PDB entry 7LYB | electron microscopy, 3.28 A resolution | chains I and G of the 13 polymer chains in the assembly

# Chain I
Molecule: 147-nt DNA strand
Organism: Homo sapiens
Sequence (147 nucleotides; numbered -73 to 73; the number before each row is that of its first residue; numbers below 1 keep their minus sign (DA-73 is residue -73)):
   -73 ATCGAGAATCCCGGTGCCGAGGCCGCTCAATTGGTCGTAGACAGCTCTAG
   -23 CACCGCTTAAACGCACGTACGCGCTGTCCCCCGCGTTTTAACCGCCAAGG
    27 GGATTACTCCCTAGTCTCCAGGCACGTGTCAGATATATACATCCGAT

# Chain G
Name: Histone H2A type 1-B/E
Organism: Homo sapiens
UniProt: P04908 (H2A1B_HUMAN); residues 12-129 here correspond to UniProt positions 13-130 (UniProt number = residue number + 1)
Sequence (119 residues; numbered 11 to 129; the number before each row is that of its first residue):
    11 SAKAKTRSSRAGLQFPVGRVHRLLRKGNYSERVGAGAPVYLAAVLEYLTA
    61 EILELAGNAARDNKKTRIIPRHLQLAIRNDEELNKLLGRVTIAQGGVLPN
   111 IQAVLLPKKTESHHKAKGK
Unresolved in the structure: 121-129
Differences from the reference sequence: expression tag (11)
UniProt features mapped onto this chain:
  - modified residue: Lys13 (N6-(beta-hydroxybutyryl)lysine), Lys36 (N6-(2-hydroxyisobutyryl)lysine), Lys74 (N6-(2-hydroxyisobutyryl)lysine), Lys75 (N6-(2-hydroxyisobutyryl)lysine), Lys95 (N6-(2-hydroxyisobutyryl)lysine), Gln104 (N5-methylglutamine), Lys118 (N6-(2-hydroxyisobutyryl)lysine), Lys119 (N6-crotonyllysine), Thr120 (Phosphothreonine), Lys125 (N6-crotonyllysine)
  - cross-link (Glycyl lysine isopeptide (Lys-Gly)): Lys13 (interchain with G-Cter in ubiquitin), Lys15 (interchain with G-Cter in ubiquitin), Lys119 (interchain with G-Cter in ubiquitin)
From the paper describing this entry:
  - mutagenesis - E61A, D90A, E92A: decreased catalytic activity
  - mutagenesis - E61A/D90A/E92A: abolished catalytic activity
  - post-translational modification sites: Lys125, Lys127, Lys129

# Interface between chain I and chain G
Residue-residue contacts - 12 pairs, chain I then chain G:
  DT38(I) - Arg42(G)  hydrogen bond to the sugar
  DT38(I) - Gly44(G)  phosphate contact
  DT38(I) - Ala45(G)  hydrogen bond to the phosphate
  DA39(I) - Arg42(G)  phosphate contact
  DA39(I) - Val43(G)  hydrogen bond to the phosphate
  DC49(I) - Arg29(G)  salt bridge to the phosphate
  DA57(I) - Thr76(G)  phosphate contact
  DA57(I) - Arg77(G)  hydrogen bond to the sugar
  DG58(I) - Lys75(G)  phosphate contact
  DG58(I) - Thr76(G)  hydrogen bond to the phosphate
  DG58(I) - Arg77(G)  phosphate contact
  DA59(I) - Lys75(G)  salt bridge to the phosphate
Interface residues without a listed pair, chain I (7 interface residues in all): DG48
Interface residues without a listed pair, chain G (10 interface residues in all): Arg35, Glu41

# In short
The interface between chain I and chain G involves 7 residues on one side and 10 on the other, with 5 hydrogen
bonds and 2 salt bridges. Polar contacts include DT38(I)-Arg42(G), DA57(I)-Arg77(G) and DT38(I)-Ala45(G). From
the paper: E61A, D90A and E92A of chain G reduce catalytic activity; modification sites Lys125(G), Lys127(G)
and Lys129(G).
Chain I is a 147-nt DNA strand and chain G is Histone H2A type 1-B/E, both from Homo sapiens; the structure,
Cryo-EM structure of the human nucleosome core particle in complex with BRCA1-BARD1-UbcH5c, was determined by
electron microscopy, deposited together with 7LYA.
